PDB entry 9H9J | electron microscopy, 3.20 A resolution | chains A and E of the 15 polymer chains in the assembly

[Chain A]
Molecule: 16S RNA
From: Escherichia coli
Sequence (1541 nucleotides; each row starts with the number of its first residue; note: 1 number in that range is skipped by the numbering (no residue carries it; nothing is unmodelled there)):
     1 AAAUUGAAGAGUUUGAUCAUGGCUCAGAUUGAACGCUGGCGGCAGGCCUA
    51 ACACAUGCAAGUCGAACGGUAACAGGAAGAAGCUUGCUUCUUUGCUGACG
   101 AGUGGCGGACGGGUGAGUAAUGUCUGGGAAACUGCCUGAUGGAGGGGGAU
   151 AACUACUGGAAACGGUAGCUAAUACCGCAUAACGUCGCAAGACCAAAGAG
   201 GGGGACCUUCGGGCCUCUUGCCAUCGGAUGUGCCCAGAUGGGAUUAGCUA
   251 GUAGGUGGGGUAACGGCUCACCUAGGCGACGAUCCCUAGCUGGUCUGAGA
   301 GGAUGACCAGCCACACUGGAACUGAGACACGGUCCAGACUCCUACGGGAG
   351 GCAGCAGUGGGGAAUAUUGCACAAUGGGCGCAAGCCUGAUGCAGCCAUGC
   401 CGCGUGUAUGAAGAAGGCCUUCGGGUUGUAAAGUACUUUCAGCGGGGAGG
   451 AAGGGAGUAAAGUUAAUACCUUUGCUCAUUGACGUUACCCGCAGAAGAAG
   501 CACCGGCUAACUCCGUGCCAGCAGCCXCGGUAAUACGGAGGGUGCAAGCG
   551 UUAAUCGGAAUUACUGGGCGUAAAGCGCACGCAGGCGGUUUGUUAAGUCA
   601 GAUGUGAAAUCCCCGGGCUCAACCUGGGAACUGCAUCUGAUACUGGCAAG
   651 CUUGAGUCUCGUAGAGGGGGGUAGAAUUCCAGGUGUAGCGGUGAAAUGCG
   701 UAGAGAUCUGGAGGAAUACCGGUGGCGAAGGCGGCCCCCUGGACGAAGAC
   751 UGACGCUCAGGUGCGAAAGCGUGGGGAGCAAACAGGAUUAGAUACCCUGG
   801 UAGUCCACGCCGUAAACGAUGUCGACUUGGAGGUUGUGCCCUUGAGGCGU
   851 GGCUUCCGGAGCUAACGCGUUAAGUCGACCGCCUGGGGAGUACGGCCGCA
   901 AGGUUAAAACUCAAAUGAAUUGACGGGGGC
   932 CCGCACAAGCGGUGGAGCAUGUGGUUUAAUUCGAUGXAACGCGAAGAACC
   982 UUACCUGGUCUUGACAUCCACGGAAGUUUUCAGAGAUGAGAAUGUGCCUU
  1032 CGGGAACCGUGAGACAGGUGCUGCAUGGCUGUCGUCAGCUCGUGUUGUGA
  1082 AAUGUUGGGUUAAGUCCCGCAACGAGCGCAACCCUUAUCCUUUGUUGCCA
  1132 GCGGUCCGGCCGGGAACUCAAAGGAGACUGCCAGUGAUAAACUGGAGGAA
  1182 GGUGGGGAUGACGUCAAGUCAUCAUGGCCCUUACGACCAGGGCUACACAC
  1232 GUGCUACAAUGGCGCAUACAAAGAGAAGCGACCUCGCGAGAGCAAGCGGA
  1282 CCUCAUAAAGUGCGUCGUAGUCCGGAUUGGAGUCUGCAACUCGACUCCAU
  1332 GAAGUCGGAAUCGCUAGUAAUCGUGGAUCAGAAUGCCACGGUGAAUACGU
  1382 UCCCGGCCUUGUACACACCGCCCGUXACACCAUGGGAGUGGGUUGCAAAA
  1432 GAAGUAGGUAGCUUAACCUUCGGGAGGGCGCUUACCACUUUGUGAUUCAU
  1482 GACUGGGGUGAAGUCGUAACAAGGUAACCGUAGGGGAACCUGCGGUUGGA
  1532 UCACCUCCUUA
Disordered / not traced: 932-1386, 1535-1542
Modified positions: PSU (pseudouridine-5'-monophosphate) at position 516, G7M (N7-methyl-guanosine-5'-monophosphate) at position 527, 2MG (2N-methylguanosine-5'-monophosphate) at position 967, 5MC (5-methylcytidine-5'-monophosphate) at position 968, 2MG (2N-methylguanosine-5'-monophosphate) at position 1208, 4OC (4n,o2'-methylcytidine-5'-monophosphate) at position 1402, 5MC (5-methylcytidine-5'-monophosphate) at position 1407, UR3 (3-methyluridine-5'-monophoshate) at position 1498, 2MG (2N-methylguanosine-5'-monophosphate) at position 1516, MA6 (6N-dimethyladenosine-5'-monophoshate) at position 1518, MA6 (6N-dimethyladenosine-5'-monophoshate) at position 1519
Ion coordination: Mg2+ site 1 near G21 (its only coordinating residue here); Mg2+ site 2 near C48 (its only coordinating residue here); Mg2+ site 3 near A53 (its only coordinating residue here); Mg2+ site 4: A59, U387; Mg2+ site 5 near G100 (its only coordinating residue here); Mg2+ site 6: A109, G331; Mg2+ site 7: A116, G117, G289; K+: G145, A197; Mg2+ site 8: A174, C175; Mg2+ site 9: U180, A195; Mg2+ site 10: A298, G299; Mg2+ site 11: G299, G558; 23 more Mg2+ sites not listed
Residues lining bound ligands: A1IC4 ((2S,3S)-2-[[(2S)-2-[[(2S,4S)-5-aminocarbonyloxy-4-oxidanyl-2-[[(2S,3R)-3-oxidanylpiperidin-2-yl]carbonylamino]pentanoyl]amino]-3-(1H-imidazol-4-yl)propanoyl]amino]-3-(2-chloranyl-1H-imidazol-4-yl)-3-oxidanyl-propanoic acid): U692, G693, U788, U789, G791, A792, A794, C795, C796, U1506
From the paper describing this entry:
  - binding site for A1IC4: G693

[Chain E]
Molecule: Small ribosomal subunit protein uS5
From: Escherichia coli
UniProtKB: P0A7W1 (RS5_ECOLI); residue numbers follow UniProt; this construct covers 1-167
Chain sequence (167 residues; each row starts with the number of its first residue):
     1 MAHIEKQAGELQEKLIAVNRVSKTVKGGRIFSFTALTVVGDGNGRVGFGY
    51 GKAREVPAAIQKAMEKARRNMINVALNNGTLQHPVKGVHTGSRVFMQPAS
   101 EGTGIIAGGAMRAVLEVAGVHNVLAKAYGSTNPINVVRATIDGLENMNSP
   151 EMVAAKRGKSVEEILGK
Disordered / not traced: 1-9, 166-167
Swiss-Prot annotation at these positions:
  - modified residue: Ala2 (N-acetylalanine)
  - natural variant: Arg20 (R20L: In strain: SPCR9), Val21 (V21E: In strain: SPCR7), Ser22 (S22P: In strain: SPCR13 and SPCR15), Gly104 (G104R: In strain: N-660), Arg112 (R112G: In strain: NEA-314; R112L: In strain: N-421 and D-1023; R112S: In strain: NEA-319), Glu151 (E151S: In strain: B), Glu162 to Lys167 (sequence variant, change not given here; In strain: 0-1)
  - mutagenesis: Arg20 to Arg29 (No effect on mRNA unwinding ability of the ribosome)

[Interface between chain A and chain E]
Pairs across the interface - 46 pairs, chain A then chain E:
  U5(A) - Ser100(E)  hydrogen bond to the base
  G6(A) - Ala99(E)  base contact
  G6(A) - Ser100(E)  hydrogen bond to the base
  G6(A) - Thr103(E)  hydrogen bond to the base
  G6(A) - Leu124(E)  base contact
  A7(A) - Phe95(E)  base contact
  A7(A) - Gln97(E)  hydrogen bond to the base
  A7(A) - Ile106(E)  phosphate contact
  A7(A) - Leu124(E)  phosphate contact
  A7(A) - Ala125(E)  hydrogen bond to the sugar
  A8(A) - Ala107(E)  sugar contact
  A8(A) - Gly108(E)  hydrogen bond to the sugar
  A8(A) - Arg112(E)  hydrogen bond to the base
  A8(A) - Ala125(E)  sugar contact
  A8(A) - Lys126(E)  sugar contact
  G9(A) - Gly108(E)  sugar contact
  G9(A) - Lys126(E)  salt bridge to the phosphate
  G9(A) - Ala127(E)  phosphate contact
  A10(A) - Thr131(E)  phosphate contact
  G15(A) - Ser22(E)  hydrogen bond to the sugar
  G15(A) - Lys23(E)  base contact
  G15(A) - Thr24(E)  hydrogen bond to the base
  G15(A) - Arg29(E)  hydrogen bond to the sugar
  A16(A) - Val21(E)  sugar contact
  A16(A) - Ser22(E)  hydrogen bond to the sugar
  U17(A) - Asn19(E)  hydrogen bond to the phosphate
  C18(A) - Asn132(E)  hydrogen bond to the phosphate
  C18(A) - Asn135(E)  phosphate contact
  A19(A) - Thr90(E)  phosphate contact
  A19(A) - Ser130(E)  hydrogen bond to the phosphate
  A19(A) - Asn132(E)  phosphate contact
  A19(A) - Asn135(E)  hydrogen bond to the phosphate
  A559(A) - Lys126(E)  salt bridge to the phosphate
  A560(A) - Tyr128(E)  stacking on the base
  A864(A) - Thr90(E)  sugar contact
  U921(A) - Lys23(E)  sugar contact
  U921(A) - Thr24(E)  hydrogen bond to the sugar
  G922(A) - Thr24(E)  sugar contact
  G922(A) - Val25(E)  sugar contact
  G922(A) - Lys26(E)  phosphate contact
  A923(A) - Lys26(E)  phosphate contact
  A1396(A) - Arg29(E)  hydrogen bond to the phosphate
  C1397(A) - Arg29(E)  salt bridge to the phosphate
  A1398(A) - Thr24(E)  base contact
  A1398(A) - Val25(E)  base contact
  A1398(A) - Lys26(E)  hydrogen bond to the base
Other interface residues (no listed pair), chain A (24 interface residues in all): U20, G558, G568, A865
Other interface residues (no listed pair), chain E (32 interface residues in all): Arg20, Gly91, Arg93, Gly109, Met111

[In short]
The interface between chain A and chain E involves 24 residues on one side and 32 on the other, with 18
hydrogen bonds, 3 salt bridges and 1 aromatic stacking contact. Polar pairs include U5(A)-Ser100(E),
G6(A)-Ser100(E) and G6(A)-Thr103(E). Chain A binds compound A1IC4. From the paper: a binding site for A1IC4 at
G693(A).
Here chain A is 16S RNA and chain E is Small ribosomal subunit protein uS5, both from Escherichia coli. Entry
9H9J (Complex 2 (BODY) 30S-IF1-IF3-tRNA-GE81112) was determined by electron microscopy (same publication as
9H8G, 9H9H, 9H9I, 9H9K, 9H9L, 9H9M and 9H9N).
